PDB entry 7MTA | electron microscopy, 4.10 A resolution (low resolution: residue-level contacts below are approximate; hydrogen-bond / salt-bridge calls are withheld) | chains G and H of the 4 polymer chains in the assembly

== Chain G ==
Name: Rhodopsin kinase GRK1
Source organism: Bos taurus
Notes: EC 2.7.11.14
UniProtKB: P28327 (GRK1_BOVIN); numbering as in UniProt (aligned over 1-535)
Amino-acid sequence (543 residues; each row starts with the number of its first residue):
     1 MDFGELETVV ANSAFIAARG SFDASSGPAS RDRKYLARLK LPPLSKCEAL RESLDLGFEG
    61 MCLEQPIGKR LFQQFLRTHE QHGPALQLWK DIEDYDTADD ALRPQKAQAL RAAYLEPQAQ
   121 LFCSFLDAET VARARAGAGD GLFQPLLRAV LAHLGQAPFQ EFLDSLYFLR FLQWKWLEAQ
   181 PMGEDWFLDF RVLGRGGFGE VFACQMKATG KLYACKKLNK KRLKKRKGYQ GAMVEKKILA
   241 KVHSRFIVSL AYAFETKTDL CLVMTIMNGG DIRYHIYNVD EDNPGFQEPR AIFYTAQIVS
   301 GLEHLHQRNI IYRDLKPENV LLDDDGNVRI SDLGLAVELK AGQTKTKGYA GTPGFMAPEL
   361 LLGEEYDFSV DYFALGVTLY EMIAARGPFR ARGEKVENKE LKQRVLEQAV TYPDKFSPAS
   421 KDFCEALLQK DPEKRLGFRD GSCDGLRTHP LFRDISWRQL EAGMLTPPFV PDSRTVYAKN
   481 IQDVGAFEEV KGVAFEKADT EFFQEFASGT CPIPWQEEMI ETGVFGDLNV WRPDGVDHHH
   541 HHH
Not modelled in the structure: 1-5, 25-181, 509-543
Construct notes: engineered mutation E5 (Ser in P28327), E488 (Ser in P28327), E489 (Thr in P28327); expression tag (536-543)
Residues lining bound ligands: sangivamycin (SGV): L193, G194, V201, A214, K216, M264, M267, D271, E318, L321, S331, D332, A478
Reported in the primary citation:
  - contacts within the chain: N12-R191, N12-N480 (hydrogen bond)
  - conformationally variable residues (order/disorder transition): L6 to A24
  - mutagenesis - V9A, V10A, N12A: decreased binding to Rhodopsin

== Chain H ==
Name: Fab1 Heavy chain
Source organism: Homo sapiens
Amino-acid sequence (234 residues; each row starts with the number of its first residue):
     1 EISEVQLVES GGGLVQPGGS LRLSCAASGF NLYSSSIHWV RQAPGKGLEW VASIYSYYGS
    61 TSYADSVKGR FTISADTSKN TAYLQMNSLR AEDTAVYYCA RYEGWWWANT YALDYWGQGT
   121 LVTVSSASTK GPSVFPLAPS SKSTSGGTAA LGCLVKDYFP EPVTVSWNSG ALTSGVHTFP
   181 AVLQSSGLYS LSSVVTVPSS SLGTQTYICN VNHKPSNTKV DKKVEPKSCD KTHT
Not modelled in the structure: 1-3, 227-234
Cystine bridges: C25-C99, C153-C209

== How chain G and chain H interact ==
Residue-residue contacts (17):
  A419(G) - Y55(H)
  D422(G) - G104(H)
  D422(G) - W105(H)
  D422(G) - A108(H)
  A426(G) - W107(H)
  Q429(G) - N109(H)
  K434(G) - N109(H)
  L436(G) - W106(H)
  L436(G) - W107(H)
  R439(G) - W107(H)
  T448(G) - W106(H)
  H449(G) - W105(H)
  P450(G) - Y55(H)
  P450(G) - W106(H)
  R453(G) - Y55(H)
  R453(G) - Y57(H)
  R453(G) - Y58(H)
Interface residues without a listed pair, chain G (14 interface residues in all): P418, E433, G445
Interface residues without a listed pair, chain H (12 interface residues in all): Y33, G59, T110

== In short ==
The interface between chain G and chain H involves 14 residues on one side and 12 on the other. Bound to chain
G: sangivamycin. From the paper: V9A, V10A and N12A of chain G reduce binding to Rhodopsin; conformational
variability at L6(G).
Chain G is Rhodopsin kinase GRK1 (Bos taurus) and chain H is Fab1 Heavy chain (Homo sapiens); the structure,
Rhodopsin kinase (GRK1)-S5E/S488E/T489E in complex with rhodopsin and Fab1, was determined by electron
microscopy (same publication as 7MT8, 7MT9 and 7MTB).
